PDB entry 4JDM | X-ray diffraction, 3.10 A resolution | chains B and C of the 3 polymer chains in the assembly

== Chain B (and C) ==
Protein: Virulence plasmid protein pGP3-D
Organism: Chlamydia trachomatis
Notes: chain C of this document is another copy of the same molecule, construct and numbering; everything in this record applies to it too
UniProtKB: D7DHH5 (D7DHH5_CHLTL); numbering as in UniProt (aligned over 1-264)
Amino-acid sequence (269 residues; numbered -4 to 264; the number before each row is that of its first residue; numbers below 1 keep their minus sign (Gly-4 is residue -4)):
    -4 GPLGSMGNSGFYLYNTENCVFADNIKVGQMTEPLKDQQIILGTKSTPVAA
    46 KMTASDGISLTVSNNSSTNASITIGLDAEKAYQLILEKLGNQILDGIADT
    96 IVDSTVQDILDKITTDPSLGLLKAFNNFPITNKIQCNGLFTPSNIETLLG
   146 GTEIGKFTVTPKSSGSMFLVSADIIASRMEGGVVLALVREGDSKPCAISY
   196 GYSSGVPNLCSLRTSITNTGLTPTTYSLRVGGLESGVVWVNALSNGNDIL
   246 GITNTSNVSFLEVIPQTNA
Not modelled in the structure: -4 to 0, 264 (chain C: fully traced)
Modified residues: Mse1, Mse25, Mse47, Mse162, Mse174 (selenomethionine; parent Met)
Sequence notes: expression tag (-4 to 0)

== Chain B / chain C interface ==
Pairs across the interface (125; chain B residue first):
  Gly2(B) - Asn13(C)  hydrogen bond (backbone-side chain)
  Ser4(B) - Phe6(C)
  Ser4(B) - Asn13(C)  hydrogen bond
  Gly5(B) - Phe6(C)
  Phe6(B) - Phe6(C)  hydrophobic
  Glu12(B) - Ser40(C)
  Phe16(B) - Phe6(C)
  Ala17(B) - Asn13(C)
  Ala17(B) - Cys14(C)  hydrophobic
  Ala17(B) - Val15(C)
  Asp18(B) - Thr11(C)
  Asp18(B) - Glu12(C)
  Asp18(B) - Asn13(C)  hydrogen bond (backbone-backbone)
  Asn19(B) - Glu12(C)  hydrogen bond
  Asn19(B) - Cys14(C)
  Asn19(B) - Val15(C)  hydrogen bond (backbone-backbone)
  Ile20(B) - Val15(C)
  Lys21(B) - Tyr7(C)
  Lys21(B) - Val15(C)  hydrogen bond (backbone-backbone)
  Lys21(B) - Phe16(C)
  Lys21(B) - Ala17(C)  hydrogen bond (backbone-backbone)
  Val22(B) - Ala17(C)
  Val22(B) - Asp18(C)
  Gly23(B) - Ala17(C)  hydrogen bond (backbone-backbone)
  Gly23(B) - Asp18(C)  hydrogen bond (backbone-backbone)
  Gln24(B) - Ser62(C)  hydrogen bond
  Glu27(B) - Tyr9(C)  hydrogen bond
  Pro28(B) - Tyr7(C)
  Pro28(B) - Tyr9(C)  hydrophobic
  Pro28(B) - Cys14(C)  hydrophobic
  Ile34(B) - Ile67(C)  hydrophobic
  Ile35(B) - Leu29(C)  hydrophobic
  Ile35(B) - Gln33(C)
  Ile35(B) - Ile34(C)
  Leu36(B) - Gln32(C)
  Leu36(B) - Gln33(C)
  Leu36(B) - Ile34(C)  hydrophobic
  Leu36(B) - Ile67(C)  hydrophobic
  Gly37(B) - Lys30(C)
  Gly37(B) - Asp31(C)
  Gly37(B) - Gln32(C)  hydrogen bond (backbone-backbone)
  Gly37(B) - Gln33(C)  hydrogen bond (backbone-backbone)
  Gly37(B) - Asn59(C)
  Thr38(B) - Lys30(C)  hydrogen bond (backbone-side chain)
  Thr38(B) - Asp31(C)  hydrogen bond (backbone-backbone)
  Thr38(B) - Asn59(C)
  Lys39(B) - Lys30(C)  hydrogen bond (backbone-side chain)
  Lys39(B) - Asp31(C)
  Lys39(B) - Asn59(C)
  Ser40(B) - Lys30(C)
  Thr41(B) - Asp18(C)
  Pro42(B) - Asn19(C)
  Pro42(B) - Leu29(C)  hydrophobic
  Val43(B) - Ser61(C)
  Ala44(B) - Ala65(C)
  Ala45(B) - Ala65(C)
  Lys46(B) - Ala65(C)  hydrogen bond (backbone-backbone)
  Lys46(B) - Ser66(C)  hydrogen bond (backbone-side chain)
  Lys46(B) - Ile67(C)
  Mse47(B) - Mse47(C)  hydrophobic
  Mse47(B) - Ile67(C)  hydrophobic
  Thr48(B) - Ser66(C)  hydrogen bond
  Thr48(B) - Ile67(C)  hydrogen bond (backbone-backbone)
  Thr48(B) - Thr68(C)
  Thr48(B) - Ile69(C)  hydrogen bond (backbone-backbone)
  Ala49(B) - Thr68(C)
  Ala49(B) - Ile69(C)
  Ser50(B) - Ser54(C)  hydrogen bond
  Ser50(B) - Thr68(C)
  Ser50(B) - Ile69(C)  hydrogen bond (backbone-backbone)
  Ser50(B) - Gly70(C)
  Asp51(B) - Gly70(C)
  Asp51(B) - Leu71(C)  hydrogen bond (side chain-backbone)
  Ile53(B) - Ile69(C)
  Ile53(B) - Gly70(C)
  Ile53(B) - Leu71(C)  hydrophobic
  Asp72(B) - Leu71(C)
  Ala76(B) - Leu71(C)  hydrophobic
  Ile80(B) - Tyr77(C)  hydrophobic
  Leu84(B) - Glu74(C)
  Leu84(B) - Tyr77(C)
  Gln87(B) - Tyr77(C)
  Ile92(B) - Leu89(C)  hydrophobic
  Thr100(B) - Ile96(C)
  Ile104(B) - Thr100(C)
  Ile104(B) - Val101(C)  hydrophobic
  Ile104(B) - Ile104(C)  hydrophobic
  Leu114(B) - Leu105(C)  hydrophobic
  Lys118(B) - Lys118(C)  hydrogen bond (side chain-backbone)
  Pro137(B) - Leu245(C)
  Ile140(B) - Leu245(C)  hydrophobic
  Ile140(B) - Ile247(C)  hydrophobic
  Glu141(B) - Ile247(C)
  Leu164(B) - Phe120(C)  hydrophobic
  Glu175(B) - Ser199(C)
  Gly177(B) - Val201(C)
  Ile193(B) - Ile247(C)  hydrophobic
  Ser194(B) - Leu204(C)
  Tyr195(B) - Ile170(C)  hydrophobic
  Tyr195(B) - Pro202(C)
  Tyr195(B) - Asn203(C)
  Tyr195(B) - Leu204(C)  hydrogen bond (backbone-backbone)
  Tyr195(B) - Ile244(C)
  Tyr195(B) - Asn249(C)  hydrogen bond
  Gly196(B) - Pro202(C)
  Gly196(B) - Asn203(C)
  Tyr197(B) - Tyr197(C)  hydrogen bond
  Tyr197(B) - Ser199(C)
  Tyr197(B) - Asn203(C)
  Ser206(B) - Leu204(C)
  Arg208(B) - Ser166(C)  hydrogen bond
  Arg208(B) - Asp168(C)  salt bridge
  Arg208(B) - Asn252(C)
  Arg208(B) - Ser254(C)  hydrogen bond
  Ser210(B) - Phe120(C)
  Ser210(B) - Asn122(C)  hydrogen bond
  Leu228(B) - Leu245(C)  hydrophobic
  Glu229(B) - Leu245(C)
  Val258(B) - Phe120(C)  hydrophobic
  Pro260(B) - Phe120(C)
  Gln261(B) - Ala119(C)
  Gln261(B) - Phe120(C)
  Gln261(B) - Asn121(C)
  Gln261(B) - Lys157(C)
  Thr262(B) - Lys157(C)  hydrogen bond (backbone-side chain)
Other interface residues (no listed pair), chain B (76 interface residues in all): Mse1, Asn3, Lys30, Ile108, Leu116, Phe135, Thr136, Mse162, Thr209, Leu256, Ile259
Other interface residues (no listed pair), chain C (71 interface residues in all): Ile20, Ile35, Lys39, Thr41, Asn60, Ile80, Ile108, Leu116, Leu117, Thr250, Leu256

== Summary ==
76 residues of chain B and 71 residues of chain C are in contact, with 32 hydrogen bonds and 1 salt bridge.
Polar pairs include Arg208(B)-Asp168(C), Gly2(B)-Asn13(C) and Ser4(B)-Asn13(C).
Both chains are Virulence plasmid protein pGP3-D (Chlamydia trachomatis). Entry 4JDM (Secreted Chlamydial
Protein PGP3, full-length) was determined by X-ray diffraction together with 4JDN and 4JDO from the same
study.
